Entry 3QJ0 (X-ray diffraction, 2.30 A resolution); this record covers chain A.

# Chain A
Name: Botulinum neurotoxin type A
Organism: Clostridium botulinum
Notes: EC 3.4.24.69; fragment: light chain
UniProt: A5HZZ9 (BXA1_CLOBH); residues 3-424 here = UniProt positions 3-424
Chain sequence (430 residues; row label = number of the first residue in the row):
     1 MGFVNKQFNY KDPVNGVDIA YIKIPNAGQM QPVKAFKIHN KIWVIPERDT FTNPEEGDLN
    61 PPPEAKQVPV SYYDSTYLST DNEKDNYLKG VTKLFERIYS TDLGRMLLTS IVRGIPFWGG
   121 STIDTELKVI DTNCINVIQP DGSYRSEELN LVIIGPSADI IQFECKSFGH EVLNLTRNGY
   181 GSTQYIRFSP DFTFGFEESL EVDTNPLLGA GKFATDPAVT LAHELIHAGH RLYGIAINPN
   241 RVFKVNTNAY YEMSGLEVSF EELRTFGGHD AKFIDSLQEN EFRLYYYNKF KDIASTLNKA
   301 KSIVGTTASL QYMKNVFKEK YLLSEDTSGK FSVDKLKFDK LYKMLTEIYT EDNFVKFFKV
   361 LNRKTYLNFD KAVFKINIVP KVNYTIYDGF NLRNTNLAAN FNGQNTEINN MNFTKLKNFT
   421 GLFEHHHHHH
Disordered / not traced: 1, 199-209, 244-256, 421-430
Construct notes: expression tag (1-2, 425-430)
Bound ions: Zn2+: His-223, His-227, Glu-262 (together with QI3)
Residues lining bound ligands: QI3 ((4R)-4-(4-chlorophenoxy)-1-[(4-chlorophenyl)sulfonyl]-N-hydroxy-L-prolinamide): Val-68, Pro-69, Val-70, Ile-161, Gln-162, Phe-163, Glu-164, Phe-194, His-223, Glu-224, His-227, Glu-262, Arg-363, Tyr-366, Phe-369, Asp-370

# Overview
Ligands of chain A: compound QI3. The Zn2+ site is built by His-223, His-227 and Glu-262.
Chain A is Botulinum neurotoxin type A (Clostridium botulinum); the structure, Crystal Structure of BoNT/A LC
complexed with Hydroxamate-based Inhibitor PT-3, was determined by X-ray diffraction, deposited together with
3QIX, 3QIY and 3QIZ.
